PDB entry 7X2T | electron microscopy, 3.69 A resolution | chains H and A of the 6 polymer chains in the assembly

== Chain H ==
Name: 8A10 heavy chain
Organism: Mus musculus
Amino-acid sequence (118 residues; row label = number of the first residue in the row):
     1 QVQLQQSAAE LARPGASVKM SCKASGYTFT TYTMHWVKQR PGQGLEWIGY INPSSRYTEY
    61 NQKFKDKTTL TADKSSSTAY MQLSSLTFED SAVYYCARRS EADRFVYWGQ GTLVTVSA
Not modelled in the structure: 1
Disulfide bonds: Cys22-Cys96

== Chain A ==
Name: Virion protein 1
Organism: Coxsackievirus B1
UniProt: W8GTF7 (W8GTF7_9ENTO); numbering as in UniProt (aligned over 1-278)
Amino-acid sequence (278 residues; each row starts with the number of its first residue):
     1 GPVEESVDRA VARVADTISS RPTNSESIPA LTAAETGHTS QVVPSDTMQT RHVKNYHSRS
    61 ESSIENFLCR SACVYYATYT NNSKKGFAEW VINTRQVAQL RRKLELFTYL RFDLELTFVI
   121 TSAQQPSTAS SVDAPVQTHQ IMYVPPGGPV PTKVKDYAWQ TSTNPSVFWT EGNAPPRMSI
   181 PFISIGNAYS CFYDGWTQFS RNGVYGINTL NNMGTLYMRH VNEAGQGPIK STVRIYFKPK
   241 HVKAWVPRPP RLCQYEKQKN VNFSPIGVTT SRTDIITT
Not modelled in the structure: 1-11
Differences from the reference sequence: conflict Lys84 (Glu in W8GTF7)

== Interface between chain H and chain A ==
Pairs across the interface (6):
  Asn52(H) - Pro265(A)  hydrogen bond (side chain-backbone)
  Ser54(H) - Gly267(A)  hydrogen bond (side chain-backbone)
  Arg99(H) - Glu256(A)  salt bridge
  Glu101(H) - Glu256(A)
  Ala102(H) - Glu256(A)
  Ala102(H) - Lys257(A)
Interface residues without a listed pair, chain H (10 interface residues in all): Thr30, Thr31, Tyr32, Lys74, Asp103
Interface residues without a listed pair, chain A (9 interface residues in all): Gln254, Tyr255, Ser264, Ile266, Ser271

== Overview ==
10 residues of chain H and 9 residues of chain A are in contact, with 2 hydrogen bonds and 1 salt bridge.
Polar pairs include Arg99(H)-Glu256(A), Asn52(H)-Pro265(A) and Ser54(H)-Gly267(A).
Chain H is 8A10 heavy chain (Mus musculus) and chain A is Virion protein 1 (Coxsackievirus B1); the structure,
Cryo-EM structure of Coxsackievirus B1 mature virion in complex with nAb 8A10 (CVB1-M:8A10), was determined by
electron microscopy together with 7X2G, 7X2I, 7X2O, 7X2W, 7X35, 7X37 and 7 further entries from the same
study.
